4Z2M - chains G and H of the 5 polymer chains in the assembly; structure by X-ray diffraction, 2.98 A resolution.

# Chain G
Molecule: Histone H3.1
From: Homo sapiens
UniProtKB: P68431 (H31_HUMAN); residues 34-135 here correspond to UniProt positions 35-136 (UniProt number = residue number + 1)
Amino-acid sequence (102 residues; each row starts with the number of its first residue):
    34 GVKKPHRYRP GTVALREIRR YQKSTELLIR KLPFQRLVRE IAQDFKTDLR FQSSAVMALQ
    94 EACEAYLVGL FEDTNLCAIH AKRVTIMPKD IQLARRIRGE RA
Disordered / not traced: 34-57, 135
UniProt features mapped onto this chain:
  - modified residue: Lys36 (N6,N6,N6-trimethyllysine), Lys37 (N6-methyllysine), Tyr41 (Phosphotyrosine), Lys56 (N6,N6,N6-trimethyllysine), Ser57 (Phosphoserine), Lys64 (N6-(2-hydroxyisobutyryl)lysine), Lys79 (N6,N6,N6-trimethyllysine), Thr80 (Phosphothreonine), Ser86 (Phosphoserine), Thr107 (Phosphothreonine), Lys115 (N6-acetyllysine), Lys122 (N6-(2-hydroxyisobutyryl)lysine)
What the authors report for this chain:
  - mutagenesis - E105A/K122A/R129A: decreased binding to hMid-AID

# Chain H
Molecule: Histone H4
From: Homo sapiens
UniProtKB: P62805 (H4_HUMAN); residues 0-102 here correspond to UniProt positions 1-103 (UniProt number = residue number + 1)
Amino-acid sequence (103 residues; numbered 0 to 102; the number before each row is that of its first residue; numbering starts at 0):
     0 MSGRGKGGKG LGKGGAKRHR KVLRDNIQGI TKPAIRRLAR RGGVKRISGL IYEETRGVLK
    60 VFLENVIRDA VTYTEHAKRK TVTAMDVVYA LKRQGRTLYG FGG
Disordered / not traced: 0-22, 94-102
UniProt features mapped onto this chain:
  - DNA-binding region: Lys16 to Lys20
  - modified residue: Ser1 (N-acetylserine), Arg3 (Asymmetric dimethylarginine), Lys5 (N6-(2-hydroxyisobutyryl)lysine), Lys8 (N6-(2-hydroxyisobutyryl)lysine), Lys12 (N6-(2-hydroxyisobutyryl)lysine), Lys16 (N6-(2-hydroxyisobutyryl)lysine), Lys20 (N6,N6,N6-trimethyllysine), Lys31 (N6-(2-hydroxyisobutyryl)lysine), Lys44 (N6-(2-hydroxyisobutyryl)lysine), Ser47 (Phosphoserine), Tyr51 (Phosphotyrosine), Lys59 (N6-(2-hydroxyisobutyryl)lysine), Lys77 (N6-(2-hydroxyisobutyryl)lysine), Lys79 (N6-(2-hydroxyisobutyryl)lysine), Thr80 (Phosphothreonine), Tyr88 (Phosphotyrosine), Lys91 (N6-(2-hydroxyisobutyryl)lysine)
  - cross-link (Glycyl lysine isopeptide (Lys-Gly)): Lys12 (interchain with G-Cter in SUMO2), Lys20 (interchain with G-Cter in SUMO2), Lys31 (interchain with G-Cter in SUMO2), Lys59 (interchain with G-Cter in SUMO2), Lys79 (interchain with G-Cter in SUMO2), Lys91 (interchain with G-Cter in SUMO2)

# Interface between chain G and chain H
Residue-residue contacts (74; chain G residue first):
  Glu59(G) - Arg40(H)
  Leu61(G) - Arg36(H)  hydrogen bond (backbone-side chain)
  Leu61(G) - Leu37(H)  hydrophobic
  Leu61(G) - Arg40(H)
  Ile62(G) - Ile29(H)  hydrophobic
  Ile62(G) - Leu37(H)  hydrophobic
  Pro66(G) - Gly28(H)
  Phe67(G) - Leu62(H)  hydrophobic
  Arg69(G) - Asn25(H)
  Leu70(G) - Asn25(H)
  Leu70(G) - Ile26(H)  hydrophobic
  Leu70(G) - Leu62(H)  hydrophobic
  Val71(G) - Ile66(H)  hydrophobic
  Glu73(G) - Arg23(H)
  Glu73(G) - Asp24(H)
  Glu73(G) - Asn25(H)  hydrogen bond (side chain-backbone)
  Ile74(G) - Leu62(H)  hydrophobic
  Ile74(G) - Glu63(H)
  Ile74(G) - Ile66(H)  hydrophobic
  Gln76(G) - Arg23(H)  hydrogen bond
  Phe78(G) - Arg67(H)
  Phe78(G) - Val70(H)  hydrophobic
  Asp81(G) - Lys79(H)
  Leu82(G) - Val70(H)  hydrophobic
  Leu82(G) - Lys79(H)
  Arg83(G) - Lys79(H)  hydrogen bond (backbone-backbone)
  Arg83(G) - Thr80(H)
  Arg83(G) - Val81(H)  hydrogen bond (backbone-backbone)
  Phe84(G) - Val81(H)  hydrophobic
  Gln85(G) - Val81(H)  hydrogen bond (backbone-backbone)
  Gln85(G) - Thr82(H)
  Gln85(G) - Ala83(H)
  Ser87(G) - Ala83(H)
  Ala88(G) - Val81(H)
  Ala88(G) - Thr82(H)
  Ala88(G) - Ala83(H)
  Ala88(G) - Val86(H)
  Ala91(G) - Val86(H)  hydrophobic
  Leu92(G) - Val65(H)  hydrophobic
  Leu92(G) - Val86(H)  hydrophobic
  Ala95(G) - Leu90(H)  hydrophobic
  Cys96(G) - Leu58(H)  hydrophobic
  Cys96(G) - Phe61(H)  hydrophobic
  Cys96(G) - Leu62(H)  hydrophobic
  Glu97(G) - Leu37(H)
  Tyr99(G) - Val57(H)  hydrophobic
  Tyr99(G) - Phe61(H)  hydrophobic
  Leu100(G) - Leu37(H)  hydrophobic
  Val101(G) - Leu37(H)  hydrophobic
  Val101(G) - Arg40(H)
  Val101(G) - Gly41(H)
  Leu103(G) - Val57(H)  hydrophobic
  Phe104(G) - Ala38(H)  hydrophobic
  Phe104(G) - Val43(H)
  Phe104(G) - Thr54(H)
  Glu105(G) - Gly41(H)
  Asn108(G) - Gly42(H)
  Asn108(G) - Val43(H)
  Val117(G) - Lys44(H)
  Val117(G) - Arg45(H)
  Thr118(G) - Arg45(H)
  Ile119(G) - Val43(H)  hydrophobic
  Ile119(G) - Arg45(H)  hydrogen bond (backbone-backbone)
  Ile119(G) - Ser47(H)  hydrogen bond (backbone-backbone)
  Ile119(G) - Ile50(H)
  Met120(G) - Ser47(H)
  Met120(G) - Ile50(H)
  Pro121(G) - Leu49(H)  hydrophobic
  Pro121(G) - Ile50(H)
  Pro121(G) - Glu53(H)
  Gln125(G) - Glu53(H)  hydrogen bond
  Arg128(G) - Val57(H)
  Arg134(G) - Val60(H)
  Arg134(G) - Asn64(H)
Also at the interface, not in a pair above, chain G (41 interface residues in all): Lys79, Ile124
Also at the interface, not in a pair above, chain H (42 interface residues in all): Ala33, Ile34, Ile46, Glu74

# Summary
Chain G and chain H form an interface of 41 and 42 residues respectively; the contacts include 9 hydrogen
bonds. Among the polar pairs are Leu61(G)-Arg36(H), Glu73(G)-Asn25(H) and Gln76(G)-Arg23(H). Curated
annotation (UniProt) lists a DNA-binding region on chain H. From the paper: E105A/K122A/R129A of chain G
reduce binding to hMid-AID.
Chain G is Histone H3.1 and chain H is Histone H4, both from Homo sapiens; the structure, Crystal structure of
human SPT16 Mid-AID/H3-H4 tetramer FACT Histone complex, was determined by X-ray diffraction (same publication
as 4Z2N).
